Entry 8P3E (X-ray diffraction, 1.75 A resolution); this record covers chains A and B.

Chain A (and B):
Name: Glucosylceramidase
Source organism: Homo sapiens
Notes: EC 3.2.1.45, 2.4.1.-, 3.2.1.104; chain B of this document is another copy of the same molecule, construct and numbering; everything in this record applies to it too
UniProtKB: P04062 (GLCM_HUMAN); residues 1-497 here correspond to UniProt positions 40-536 (UniProt number = residue number + 39)
Chain sequence (497 residues; each row starts with the number of its first residue):
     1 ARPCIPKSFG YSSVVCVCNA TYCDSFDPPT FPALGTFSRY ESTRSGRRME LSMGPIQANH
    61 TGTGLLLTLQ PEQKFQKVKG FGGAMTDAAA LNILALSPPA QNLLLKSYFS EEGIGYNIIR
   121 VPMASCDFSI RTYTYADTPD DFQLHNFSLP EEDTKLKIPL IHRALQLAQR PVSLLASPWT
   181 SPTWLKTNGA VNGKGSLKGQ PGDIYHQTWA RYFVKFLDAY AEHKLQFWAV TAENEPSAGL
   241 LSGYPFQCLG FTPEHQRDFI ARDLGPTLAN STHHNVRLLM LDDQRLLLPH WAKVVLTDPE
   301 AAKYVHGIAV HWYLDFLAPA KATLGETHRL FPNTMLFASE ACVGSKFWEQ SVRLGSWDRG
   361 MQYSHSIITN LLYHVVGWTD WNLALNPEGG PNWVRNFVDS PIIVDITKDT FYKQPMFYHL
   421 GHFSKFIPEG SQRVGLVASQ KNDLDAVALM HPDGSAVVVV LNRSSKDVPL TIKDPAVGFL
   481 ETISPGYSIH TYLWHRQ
Differences from the reference sequence: conflict H495 (Arg534 in P04062)
Swiss-Prot annotation at these positions:
  - active site: E235 (Proton donor), E340 (Nucleophile)
  - glycosylation (N-linked (GlcNAc...) asparagine): N19, N59, N146, N270, N462
Cystine bridges: C4-C16, C18-C23
Glycans and other covalent adducts: N-acetylglucosamine (NAG) linked to N19

Chain A / chain B interface:
Contacting residue pairs - 20 pairs, chain A then chain B:
  S242(A) with W348(B), hydrogen bond (backbone-side chain)
  G243(A) with W348(B), hydrogen bond (backbone-side chain)
  P245(A) with F347(B), hydrophobic; W348(B)
  F246(A) with F347(B), hydrophobic
  L286(A) with L317(B), hydrophobic
  F316(A) with L286(B)
  L317(A) with L286(B); F316(B), hydrophobic; L317(B); A318(B); P319(B)
  F347(A) with P245(B), hydrophobic; F246(B), hydrophobic; R395(B)
  W348(A) with S242(B), hydrogen bond (side chain-backbone); G243(B), hydrogen bond (side chain-backbone); Y244(B), hydrophobic; P245(B)
  D358(A) with S242(B)
Also at the interface, not in a pair above, chain A (12 interface residues in all): Y244, P319
Also at the interface, not in a pair above, chain B (14 interface residues in all): L241

Summary:
Chain A and chain B form an interface of 12 and 14 residues respectively; the contacts include 4 hydrogen
bonds. Polar pairs include S242(A)-W348(B) and G243(A)-W348(B). Covalently linked N-acetylglucosamine: at
N19(A). Curated annotation (UniProt) lists active-site residues E235(A) and E340(A) on chain A.
Chain A and chain B are both Glucosylceramidase (Homo sapiens); the structure, Crystal structure of
glucocerebrosidase in complex with allosteric activator, was determined by X-ray diffraction.
